PDB entry 7JWP | X-ray diffraction, 3.00 A resolution | chains B and Q of the 3 polymer chains in the assembly

Chain B:
Molecule: Fab CJ11 Light chain
Organism: Homo sapiens
Notes: antibody fragment or engineered binder
Amino-acid sequence (217 residues; each row starts with the number of its first residue):
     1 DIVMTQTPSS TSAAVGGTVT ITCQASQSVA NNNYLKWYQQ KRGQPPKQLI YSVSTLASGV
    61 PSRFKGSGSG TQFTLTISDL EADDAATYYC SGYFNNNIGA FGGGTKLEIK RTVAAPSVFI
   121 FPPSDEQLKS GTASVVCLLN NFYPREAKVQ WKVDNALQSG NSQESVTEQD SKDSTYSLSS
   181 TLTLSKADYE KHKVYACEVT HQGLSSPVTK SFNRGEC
Disordered / not traced: 217
Cystine bridges: Cys23-Cys90, Cys137-Cys197

Chain Q:
Molecule: IL-18 peptide
Amino-acid sequence (6 residues; row label = number of the first residue in the row):
    30 GDLESD

How chain B and chain Q interact:
Contacting residue pairs - 8 pairs, chain B then chain Q:
  Ala30(B) with Leu32(Q), hydrophobic
  Tyr34(B) with Leu32(Q); Ser34(Q), hydrogen bond (side chain-backbone); Asp35(Q)
  Tyr93(B) with Ser34(Q)
  Asn97(B) with Asp31(Q), hydrogen bond (side chain-backbone); Leu32(Q); Glu33(Q), hydrogen bond (side chain-backbone)
Other interface residues (no listed pair), chain B (5 interface residues in all): Asn95
Other interface residues (no listed pair), chain Q (6 interface residues in all): Gly30

Overview:
5 residues of chain B face 6 of chain Q across their interface, with 3 hydrogen bonds. Polar contacts include
Tyr34(B)-Ser34(Q), Asn97(B)-Asp31(Q) and Asn97(B)-Glu33(Q).
Chain B is Fab CJ11 Light chain (Homo sapiens) and chain Q is IL-18 peptide; the structure, Fab CJ11 in
complex IL-18 peptide liberated by Caspase cleavage, was determined by X-ray diffraction together with 7JWQ
from the same study.
